Entry 8W1E (X-ray diffraction, 2.90 A resolution); this record covers chains E and I of the 12 polymer chains in the assembly.

# Chain E (and I)
Protein: Dps-like protein
Source organism: Pseudomonas aeruginosa PAO1
Notes: chain I of this document is another copy of the same molecule, construct and numbering; everything in this record applies to it too
UniProtKB: Q9HUT3 (Q9HUT3_PSEAE); residue numbers follow UniProt; this construct covers 1-177
Sequence (177 residues; each row starts with the number of its first residue):
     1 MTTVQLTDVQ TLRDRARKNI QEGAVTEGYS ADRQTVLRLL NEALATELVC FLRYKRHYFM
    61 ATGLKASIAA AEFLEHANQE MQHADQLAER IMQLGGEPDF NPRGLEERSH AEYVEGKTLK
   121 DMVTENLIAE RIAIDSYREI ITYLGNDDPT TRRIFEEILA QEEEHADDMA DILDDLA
Not modelled in the structure: 1-7
Metal / ion sites: Fe2+ site 1: Glu47, Glu80, Glu162; Fe2+ site 2: Glu130, Glu162, His165
From the paper describing this entry:
  - binding site for sulfate ion: Arg13, Arg33, Arg103

# How chain E and chain I interact
Residue-residue contacts (51):
  His110(E) with Leu12(I)
  Glu112(E) with Arg13(I), salt bridge
  Thr124(E) with Ile20(I)
  Glu125(E) with Arg13(I), salt bridge
  Leu127(E) with Ile20(I), hydrophobic
  Ile128(E) with Arg13(I); Ala16(I); Arg17(I); Ile20(I), hydrophobic
  Arg131(E) with Arg15(I); Ala16(I), hydrogen bond (side chain-backbone); Lys18(I), hydrogen bond (side chain-backbone); Asn19(I), hydrogen bond (side chain-backbone); Ile20(I); Glu22(I); Gly23(I), hydrogen bond (side chain-backbone); Val25(I), hydrogen bond (side chain-backbone); Thr26(I)
  Ile132(E) with Leu12(I); Arg13(I); Ala16(I), hydrophobic
  Ile134(E) with Ala24(I); Thr26(I)
  Asp135(E) with Thr26(I), hydrogen bond; Glu27(I); Gly28(I), hydrogen bond (side chain-backbone)
  Arg138(E) with Gly28(I), hydrogen bond (side chain-backbone); Tyr29(I); Ser30(I); Asp147(I), hydrogen bond (side chain-backbone); Pro149(I)
  Arg152(E) with Asn146(I); Arg152(I)
  Glu156(E) with Arg153(I)
  Glu157(E) with Arg153(I)
  Leu159(E) with Pro149(I), hydrophobic
  Ala160(E) with Thr150(I); Arg153(I)
  Glu163(E) with Ala24(I); Arg90(I), salt bridge; Thr150(I), hydrogen bond
  Glu164(E) with Glu89(I); Gln93(I)
  Ala166(E) with Gly23(I); Ala24(I)
  Asp167(E) with Met92(I); Gln93(I)
  Ala170(E) with Gln21(I); Gly23(I)
  Leu173(E) with Gln21(I)
  Asp174(E) with Gln21(I)
Interface residues without a listed pair, chain I (29 interface residues in all): Asp148

# Summary
23 residues of chain E face 29 of chain I across their interface; the contacts include 10 hydrogen bonds and 3
salt bridges. Among the polar pairs are Glu112(E)-Arg13(I), Glu125(E)-Arg13(I) and Glu163(E)-Arg90(I).
Glu47(E), Glu80(E) and Glu162(E) form the Fe2+ site 1. From the paper: a binding site for sulfate ion at
Arg13(E), Arg33(E) and Arg103(E).
Both chains are Dps-like protein (Pseudomonas aeruginosa PAO1). Entry 8W1E (Crystal Structure of DPS-like
protein PA4880 from Pseudomonas aeruginosa (dodecamer)) was determined by X-ray diffraction together with 8W1D
and 8W1F from the same study.
